Entry 7P6U (electron microscopy, 3.90 A resolution); this record covers chains B and D of the 7 polymer chains in the assembly.

Chain B (and D):
Protein: Lon protease
From: Thermus thermophilus
Notes: EC 3.4.21.53; chain D of this document is another copy of the same molecule, construct and numbering; everything in this record applies to it too
UniProtKB: Q9LCX1 (Q9LCX1_THETH); residue numbers follow UniProt; this construct covers 1-795
Chain sequence (795 residues; row label = number of the first residue in the row):
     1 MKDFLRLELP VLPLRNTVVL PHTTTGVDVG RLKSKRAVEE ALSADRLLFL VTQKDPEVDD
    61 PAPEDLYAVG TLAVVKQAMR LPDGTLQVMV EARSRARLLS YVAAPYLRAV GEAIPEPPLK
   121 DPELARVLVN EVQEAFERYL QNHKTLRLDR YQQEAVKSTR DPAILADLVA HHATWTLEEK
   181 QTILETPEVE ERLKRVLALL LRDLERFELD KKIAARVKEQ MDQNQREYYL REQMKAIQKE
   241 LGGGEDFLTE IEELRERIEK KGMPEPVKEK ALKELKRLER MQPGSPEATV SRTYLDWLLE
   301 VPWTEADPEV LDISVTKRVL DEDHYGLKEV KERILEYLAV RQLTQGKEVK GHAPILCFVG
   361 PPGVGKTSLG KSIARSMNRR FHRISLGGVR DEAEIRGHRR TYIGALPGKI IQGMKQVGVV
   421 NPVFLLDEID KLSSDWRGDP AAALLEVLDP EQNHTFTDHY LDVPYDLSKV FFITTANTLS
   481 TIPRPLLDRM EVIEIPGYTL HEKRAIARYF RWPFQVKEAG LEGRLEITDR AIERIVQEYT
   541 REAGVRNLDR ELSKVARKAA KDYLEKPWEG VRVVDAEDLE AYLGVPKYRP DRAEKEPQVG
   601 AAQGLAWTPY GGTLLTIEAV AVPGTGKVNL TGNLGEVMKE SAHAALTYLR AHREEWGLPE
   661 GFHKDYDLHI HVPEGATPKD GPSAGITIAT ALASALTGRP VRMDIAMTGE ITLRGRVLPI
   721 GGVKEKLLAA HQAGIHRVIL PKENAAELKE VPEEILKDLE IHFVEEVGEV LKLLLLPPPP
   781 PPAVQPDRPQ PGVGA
Unresolved in the structure: 1-5, 778-795
Residues lining bound ligands:
  - AMP-PNP (ANP; phosphoaminophosphonic acid-adenylate ester), molecule 1: Asp-323, His-324, Tyr-325, Gly-363, Val-364, Gly-365, Thr-367, Ser-368, Arg-383, Asp-427, Glu-428, Thr-475, Tyr-498, Ile-506, Phe-510, Arg-511, Val-545, Arg-546
  - AMP-PNP (ANP), molecule 2: Asp-449, Glu-451, Gln-452, Arg-489
From the paper describing this entry:
  - binding site for (Unk)(unk)(unk)(unk)(unk)(unk)(unk): Tyr-402
  - self-association interface (contacts with another copy of this molecule): Val-129 to Asn-142, Glu-240

How chain B and chain D interact:
Pairs across the interface - 14 pairs, chain B then chain D:
  Ile-213(B) / Ile-237(D)  hydrophobic
  Arg-216(B) / Ala-236(D)
  Arg-216(B) / Ile-237(D)
  Val-217(B) / Gln-233(D)
  Val-217(B) / Ala-236(D)  hydrophobic
  Val-217(B) / Ile-237(D)  hydrophobic
  Glu-219(B) / Glu-240(D)
  Gln-220(B) / Ala-236(D)
  Gln-220(B) / Lys-239(D)
  Met-221(B) / Tyr-229(D)
  Met-221(B) / Glu-232(D)
  Met-221(B) / Gln-233(D)
  Asn-224(B) / Glu-232(D)  hydrogen bond
  Arg-390(B) / Tyr-402(D)

In short:
Chain B and chain D each contribute 8 residues to their interface, with 1 hydrogen bond. Its one
hydrogen-bonded contact is Asn-224(B)/Glu-232(D). Ligands of chain B: AMP-PNP. From the paper: a binding site
for (Unk)(unk)(unk)(unk)(unk)(unk)(unk) at Tyr-402(B); a self-association interface involving Val-129(B) and
Glu-240(B).
Both chains are Lon protease (Thermus thermophilus). Entry 7P6U (Lon protease from Thermus Thermophilus) was
determined by electron microscopy.
